Entry 7FED (electron microscopy, 3.55 A resolution); this record covers chains A and B of the 18 polymer chains in the assembly.

# Chain A (and B)
Name: Secretion system apparatus protein SsaV
From: Salmonella enterica subsp. enterica serovar Typhimurium str. LT2
Notes: chain B of this document is another copy of the same molecule, construct and numbering; everything in this record applies to it too
UniProt: P74856 (SSAV_SALTY); residues 346-681 here = UniProt positions 346-681
Sequence (336 residues; row label = number of the first residue in the row):
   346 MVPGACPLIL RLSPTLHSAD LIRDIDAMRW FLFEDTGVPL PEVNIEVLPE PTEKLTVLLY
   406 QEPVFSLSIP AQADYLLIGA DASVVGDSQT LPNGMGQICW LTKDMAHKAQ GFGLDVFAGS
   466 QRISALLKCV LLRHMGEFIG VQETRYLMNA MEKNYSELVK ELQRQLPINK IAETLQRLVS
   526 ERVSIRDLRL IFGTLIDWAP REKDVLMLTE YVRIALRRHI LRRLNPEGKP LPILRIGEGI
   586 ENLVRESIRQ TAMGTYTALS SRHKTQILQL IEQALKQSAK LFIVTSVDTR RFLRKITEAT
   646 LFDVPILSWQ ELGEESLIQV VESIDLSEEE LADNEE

# Chain A / chain B interface
Pairs across the interface (33):
  R374(A) - M346(B)
  W375(A) - M346(B)
  F378(A) - M346(B)  hydrophobic
  F378(A) - V347(B)
  E379(A) - Q406(B)
  P384(A) - M346(B)  hydrophobic
  L385(A) - M346(B)
  Y491(A) - M346(B)
  L492(A) - P348(B)  hydrophobic
  A495(A) - P348(B)  hydrophobic
  M496(A) - G349(B)
  N499(A) - Q487(B)
  Y500(A) - Q487(B)
  S501(A) - Q487(B)
  E502(A) - Q487(B)  hydrogen bond (backbone-side chain)
  E502(A) - R490(B)  salt bridge
  E502(A) - I513(B)
  E506(A) - I513(B)
  E506(A) - N514(B)
  R509(A) - P512(B)
  Q510(A) - N514(B)
  R531(A) - V347(B)  hydrogen bond (side chain-backbone)
  R531(A) - G349(B)
  R531(A) - A350(B)
  R531(A) - Q406(B)
  R534(A) - Y405(B)  hydrogen bond
  R534(A) - E482(B)  hydrogen bond (side chain-backbone)
  R534(A) - G485(B)
  R534(A) - E488(B)  salt bridge
  I541(A) - N514(B)
  R546(A) - M598(B)
  R567(A) - E407(B)  salt bridge
  R567(A) - P408(B)
Also at the interface, not in a pair above, chain A (28 interface residues in all): L503, D532, L533, D542, R563, H564
Also at the interface, not in a pair above, chain B (20 interface residues in all): V486, E518

# Summary
28 residues of chain A and 20 residues of chain B are in contact, with 4 hydrogen bonds and 3 salt bridges.
Polar pairs include E502(A)-R490(B), R534(A)-E488(B) and R567(A)-E407(B).
Both chains are Secretion system apparatus protein SsaV (Salmonella enterica subsp. enterica serovar
Typhimurium str. LT2). Entry 7FED (Cryo-EM structure of the nonameric SsaV cytosolic domain with D9 symmetry)
was determined by electron microscopy, deposited together with 7FEB and 7FEC.
